6NOP - chains B and A; structure by X-ray diffraction, 1.70 A resolution.

# Chain B (and A)
Name: Cobyrinic acid ac-diamide synthase
Notes: chain A of this document is another copy of the same molecule, construct and numbering; everything in this record applies to it too
UniProt: B7KMS4 (B7KMS4_CYAP7); residue numbers follow UniProt; this construct covers 1-258
Chain sequence (278 residues; numbered -19 to 258; the number before each row is that of its first residue; numbers below 1 keep their minus sign (Met-19 is residue -19)):
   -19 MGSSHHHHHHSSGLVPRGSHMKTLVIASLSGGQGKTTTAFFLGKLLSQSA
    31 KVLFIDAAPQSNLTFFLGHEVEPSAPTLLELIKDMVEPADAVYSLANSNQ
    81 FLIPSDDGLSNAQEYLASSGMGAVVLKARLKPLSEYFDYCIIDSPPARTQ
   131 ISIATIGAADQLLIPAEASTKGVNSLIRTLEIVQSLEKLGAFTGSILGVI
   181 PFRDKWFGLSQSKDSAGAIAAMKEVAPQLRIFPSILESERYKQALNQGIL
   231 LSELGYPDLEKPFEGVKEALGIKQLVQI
Not modelled in the structure: -19 to -7, -2 to -1, 258 (chain A: -19 to -3, 258)
Sequence notes: initiating methionine (-19); expression tag (-18 to 0); engineered mutation Ala38 (Asp in B7KMS4)
UniProt features mapped onto this chain:
  - binding site (ATP): Gly11, Gly12, Gln13, Gly14, Lys15, Thr16, Thr17, Gln40, Glu147, Lys151, Phe182, Arg183, Leu216, Glu217, Ser218, Tyr221
  - binding site (Mg(2+)): Thr16
  - site: Lys151 (McdA subfamily signature lysine residue)
  - mutagenesis: Lys151 (K151A: 7-fold reduction in ATP affinity; when associated with A-38)
Ion coordination: Mg2+: Thr16 (together with ATP)
Small-molecule neighbours:
  - ATP (adenosine-5'-triphosphate), molecule 1: Ser10, Gly11, Gly12, Gln13, Gly14, Lys15, Thr16, Thr17, Gln40, Ser124, Pro126, Phe182, Arg183, Ile215, Leu216, Glu217, Ser218, Tyr221, Lys222, Leu225
  - ATP, molecule 2: Ser10, Gly11, Glu147, Lys151, Arg183
Reported in the primary citation:
  - binding site for ATP: Glu147, Lys151, Phe182, Arg183, Tyr221
  - self-association interface (contacts with another copy of this molecule): Lys151, Arg158
  - mutagenesis - D38A/K151A (3.6 +/- 0.5 uM): decreased binding to ATP

# Chain B / chain A interface
Pairs across the interface (38; chain B residue first):
  Ser10(B) - Gln40(A)
  Gly11(B) - Gly11(A)
  Gly11(B) - Gly12(A)
  Gly11(B) - Gln40(A)
  Gly12(B) - Gly11(A)
  Gly12(B) - Gly12(A)
  Pro39(B) - Arg158(A)
  Gln40(B) - Ser10(A)
  Gln40(B) - Lys151(A)
  Gln40(B) - Asn154(A)  hydrogen bond (backbone-side chain)
  Gln40(B) - Arg158(A)
  Asn42(B) - Lys151(A)
  Phe45(B) - Thr150(A)
  Asp87(B) - Arg158(A)  salt bridge
  Asp87(B) - Glu161(A)
  Pro126(B) - Pro126(A)  hydrophobic
  Pro126(B) - Ala127(A)
  Ala127(B) - Pro126(A)
  Ala127(B) - Ala127(A)  hydrophobic
  Arg128(B) - Ser90(A)
  Thr129(B) - Thr129(A)
  Thr150(B) - Phe45(A)
  Lys151(B) - Gln40(A)
  Lys151(B) - Asn42(A)
  Asn154(B) - Gln40(A)  hydrogen bond (side chain-backbone)
  Arg158(B) - Pro39(A)
  Arg158(B) - Gln40(A)
  Arg158(B) - Asp87(A)
  Glu161(B) - Asp87(A)
  Arg183(B) - Arg183(A)
  Lys185(B) - Glu219(A)  salt bridge
  Asp194(B) - Asn226(A)
  Glu217(B) - Glu219(A)
  Glu219(B) - Lys185(A)
  Glu219(B) - Glu217(A)
  Lys222(B) - Arg183(A)
  Lys222(B) - Glu217(A)  salt bridge
  Asn226(B) - Asp194(A)
Also at the interface, not in a pair above, chain B (26 interface residues in all): Leu9, Ser90
Also at the interface, not in a pair above, chain A (25 interface residues in all): Leu9, Arg128

# Overview
26 residues of chain B face 25 of chain A across their interface; the contacts include 2 hydrogen bonds and 3
salt bridges. Polar pairs include Asp87(B)-Arg158(A), Lys185(B)-Glu219(A) and Lys222(B)-Glu217(A). From the
paper: a binding site for ATP at Glu147(B), Lys151(B) and Phe182(B) among others; D38A/K151A of chain B reduce
binding to ATP.
Chain B and chain A are both Cobyrinic acid ac-diamide synthase; the structure, Structure of Cyanothece
McdA(D38A)-ATP complex, was determined by X-ray diffraction (same publication as 6NON, 6NOO and 6NOY).
